3DRJ - chains A and B; structure by X-ray diffraction, 1.50 A resolution.

Chain A:
Name: Oligopeptide-binding protein oppA
Source organism: Lactococcus lactis
Reference sequence: A2RJ53 (A2RJ53_LACLM); residues 2-578 here correspond to UniProt positions 24-600 (UniProt number = residue number + 22)
Amino-acid sequence (590 residues; row label = number of the first residue in the row):
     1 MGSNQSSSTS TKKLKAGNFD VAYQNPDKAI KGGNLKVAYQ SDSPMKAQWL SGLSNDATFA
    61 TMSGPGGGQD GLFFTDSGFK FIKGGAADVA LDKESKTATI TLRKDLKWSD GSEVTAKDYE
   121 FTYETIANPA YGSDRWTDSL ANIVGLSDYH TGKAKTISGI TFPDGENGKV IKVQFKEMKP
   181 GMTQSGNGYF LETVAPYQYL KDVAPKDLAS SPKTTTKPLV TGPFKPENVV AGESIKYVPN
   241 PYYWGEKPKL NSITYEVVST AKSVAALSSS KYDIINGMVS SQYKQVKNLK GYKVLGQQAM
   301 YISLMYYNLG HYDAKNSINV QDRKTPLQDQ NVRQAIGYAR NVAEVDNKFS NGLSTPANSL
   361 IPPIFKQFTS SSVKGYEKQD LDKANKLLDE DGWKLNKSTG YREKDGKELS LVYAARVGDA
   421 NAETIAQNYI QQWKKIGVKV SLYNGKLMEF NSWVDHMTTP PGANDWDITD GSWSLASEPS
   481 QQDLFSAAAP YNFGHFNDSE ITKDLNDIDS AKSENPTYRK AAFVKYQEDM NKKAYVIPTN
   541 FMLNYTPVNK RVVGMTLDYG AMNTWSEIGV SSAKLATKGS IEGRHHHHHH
Unresolved in the structure: 1-13, 574-590
Construct notes: expression tag (1, 579-590)
Reported in the primary citation:
  - binding site for pTH-related peptide (chain B): Ser-472, Ser-474

Chain B:
Name: pTH-related peptide
Amino-acid sequence (5 residues; row label = number of the first residue in the row):
     1 AHAKA

How chain A and chain B interact:
Contacting residue pairs - 19 pairs, chain A then chain B:
  Tyr-301(A) with Ala-5(B)
  Val-454(A) with Lys-4(B)
  Ser-472(A) with Lys-4(B); Ala-5(B), hydrogen bond (backbone-backbone)
  Trp-473(A) with Ala-3(B); Lys-4(B)
  Ser-474(A) with His-2(B); Ala-3(B), hydrogen bond (backbone-backbone); Ala-5(B)
  Leu-475(A) with His-2(B)
  Ala-476(A) with Ala-1(B), hydrophobic; His-2(B), hydrogen bond (backbone-side chain)
  Glu-478(A) with His-2(B)
  Ser-480(A) with His-2(B), hydrogen bond (backbone-side chain)
  Asp-483(A) with Ala-1(B), hydrogen bond (side chain-backbone); His-2(B), salt bridge
  Leu-484(A) with His-2(B)
  Tyr-491(A) with Lys-4(B)
  Phe-493(A) with Lys-4(B)
Interface residues without a listed pair, chain A (18 interface residues in all): Phe-450, Trp-453, Thr-458, Pro-479, Gln-481
Interface features reported in the paper:
  - interface residues, chain A: Ser-472(A), Ser-474(A)

Overview:
18 residues of chain A and 5 residues of chain B are in contact, with 5 hydrogen bonds and 1 salt bridge.
Polar pairs include Asp-483(A)/His-2(B), Ala-476(A)/His-2(B) and Ser-480(A)/His-2(B). The paper reports a
binding site for pTH-related peptide (chain B) at Ser-472(A) and Ser-474(A); interface residues Ser-472(A) and
Ser-474(A).
Chain A is Oligopeptide-binding protein oppA (Lactococcus lactis) and chain B is pTH-related peptide; the
structure, Crystal structure of Lactococcal OppA co-crystallized with pTH-related peptide in an open
conformation, was determined by X-ray diffraction, deposited together with 3DRF, 3DRG, 3DRH, 3DRI and 3DRK.
